PDB entry 4DEI | X-ray diffraction, 2.05 A resolution | chain A

Chain A:
Protein: Hepatocyte growth factor receptor
From: Homo sapiens
Notes: EC 2.7.10.1
Reference sequence: P08581 (MET_HUMAN); residues 1048-1351 here = UniProt positions 1048-1351
Chain sequence (309 residues; numbered 1048 to 1356; the number before each row is that of its first residue):
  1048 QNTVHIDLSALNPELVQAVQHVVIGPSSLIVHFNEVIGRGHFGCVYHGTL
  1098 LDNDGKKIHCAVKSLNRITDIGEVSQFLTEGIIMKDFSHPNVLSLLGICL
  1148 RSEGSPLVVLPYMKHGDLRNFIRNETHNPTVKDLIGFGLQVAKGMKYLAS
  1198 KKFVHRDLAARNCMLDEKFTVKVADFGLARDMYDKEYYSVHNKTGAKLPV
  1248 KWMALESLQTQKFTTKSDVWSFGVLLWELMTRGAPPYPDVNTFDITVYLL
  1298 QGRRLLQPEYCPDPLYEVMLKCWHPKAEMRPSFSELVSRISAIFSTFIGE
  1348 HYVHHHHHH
Unresolved in the structure: 1048-1052, 1100-1103, 1115-1117, 1347-1356
Construct notes: expression tag (1352-1356)
Residues lining bound ligands: 0JL (3-{(1S)-1-[3-(2-methoxyethoxy)quinolin-6-yl]ethyl}-5-(3-methyl-1,2-thiazol-5-yl)-3,5-dihydro-4H-[1,2,3]triazolo[4,5-c]pyridin-4-one): Ile1084, Val1092, Ala1108, Lys1110, Leu1140, Leu1157, Pro1158, Tyr1159, Met1160, Lys1161, Gly1163, Asp1164, Asn1167, Arg1208, Asn1209, Met1211, Ala1221, Asp1222, Ala1226, Tyr1230
UniProt features mapped onto this chain:
  - active site: Asp1204 (Proton acceptor)
  - binding site (ATP): Ile1084 to Val1092, Lys1110
  - modified residue: Tyr1230 (Phosphotyrosine), Tyr1234 (Phosphotyrosine), Tyr1235 (Phosphotyrosine), Thr1289 (Phosphothreonine), Tyr1349 (Phosphotyrosine)
  - natural variant: Val1092 (V1092I: In RCCP), His1094 (H1094L: In RCCP; H1094R: In RCCP; H1094Y: In RCCP), His1106 (H1106D: In RCCP), Met1131 (M1131T: In RCCP), Thr1173 (T1173I: In HCC), Val1188 (V1188L: In RCCP), Leu1195 (L1195V: In RCCP), Val1220 (V1220I: In RCCP), Asp1228 (D1228H: In RCCP; D1228N: In RCCP), Tyr1230 (Y1230C: In RCCP; Y1230D: In RCCP; Y1230H: In RCCP), Tyr1234 (Y1234C: In DA11), Lys1244 (K1244R: In HCC), 2 further natural variant entries in UniProt
  - mutagenesis: Tyr1234 (Y1234F: Complete loss of kinase activity and of ligand-induced ubiquitination. Alters interaction with PTPN1 and PTPN2. Loss of interaction with PTPN1 and PTPN2; when associated with F-1235), Tyr1235 (Y1235F: Complete loss of kinase activity. Alters interaction with PTPN1 and PTPN2. Loss of interaction with PTPN1 and PTPN2; when associated with F-1234), Tyr1313 (Y1313F: No effect on ligand-induced CBL-mediated ubiquitination; when associated with F-1349, F-1356 and F-1365), Tyr1349 (Y1349F: No effect on ligand-induced CBL-mediated ubiquitination; when associated with F-1313, F-1356 and F-1365)

In short:
Chain A binds compound 0JL. UniProt lists active-site residue Asp1204, 10 ATP-binding residues and 4
mutagenesis sites.
Chain A is Hepatocyte growth factor receptor (Homo sapiens); the structure, Crystal structure of c-Met in
complex with triazolopyridinone inhibitor 24, was determined by X-ray diffraction (same publication as 4DEG
and 4DEH).
